Entry 4X4V (X-ray diffraction, 2.60 A resolution); this record covers chains A and B.

# Chain A
Molecule: CCA-adding enzyme
From: Archaeoglobus fulgidus
Notes: EC 2.7.7.72
UniProtKB: O28126 (CCA_ARCFU); residue numbers follow UniProt; this construct covers 1-437
Sequence (457 residues; numbered 1 to 457; the number before each row is that of its first residue):
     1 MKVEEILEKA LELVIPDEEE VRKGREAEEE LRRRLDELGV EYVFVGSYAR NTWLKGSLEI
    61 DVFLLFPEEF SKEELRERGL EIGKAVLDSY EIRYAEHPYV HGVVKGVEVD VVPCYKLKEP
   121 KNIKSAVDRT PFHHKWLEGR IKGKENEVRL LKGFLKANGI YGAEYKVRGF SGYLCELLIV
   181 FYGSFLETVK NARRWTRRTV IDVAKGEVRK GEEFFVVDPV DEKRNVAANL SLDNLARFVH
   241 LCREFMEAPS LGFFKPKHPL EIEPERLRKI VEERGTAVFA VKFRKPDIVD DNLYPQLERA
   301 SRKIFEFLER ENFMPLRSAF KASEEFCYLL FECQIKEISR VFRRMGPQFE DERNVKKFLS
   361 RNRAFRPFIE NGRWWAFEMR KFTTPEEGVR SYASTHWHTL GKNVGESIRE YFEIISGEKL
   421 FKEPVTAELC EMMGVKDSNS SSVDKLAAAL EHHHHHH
Unresolved in the structure: 444-457
Differences from the reference sequence: expression tag (438-457)
Metal / ion sites: Mg2+: Asp61 (together with AMP-CPP)
Small-molecule neighbours:
  - guanosine-5'-monophosphate (5GP): Met345, Gly346, Pro347, Asp351, Asn354, Arg373
  - AMP-CPP (APC; diphosphomethylphosphonic acid adenosyl ester): Gly46, Ser47, Arg50, Thr52, Trp53, Glu59, Asp61, Thr130, His133, Lys152, Tyr161, Ala163, Ser171, Gly172, Tyr173, Glu176, Arg224
  - d(-)-tartaric acid (TAR), molecule 1: Val200, Arg209, Gly211, Glu212, Glu213, Phe215, Val217, Glu222
  - d(-)-tartaric acid (TAR), molecule 2: Arg310, Glu311, Asn312, Phe342, Arg380
Swiss-Prot annotation at these positions:
  - binding site (ATP): Ser47, Arg50, His133, Lys152, Tyr161
  - binding site (CTP): Ser47, Arg50, His133, Lys152, Tyr161
  - binding site (Mg(2+)): Glu59, Asp61, Asp110
  - mutagenesis: Arg50 (R50A: High decrease in both AMP and CMP incorporation), Asp110 (D110A: High decrease in both AMP and CMP incorporation), His133 (H133A: No decrease in both AMP and CMP incorporation), Arg299 to Arg302 (Does not affect the CCA tRNA nucleotidyltransferase activity, while the CCACCA tRNA nucleotidyltransferase activity is strongly reduced)
Reported in the primary citation:
  - binding site for Human MenBeta minihelix ending in CCACC (chain B): Arg129, Arg224, Gln296, Arg299, Arg302, Lys402
  - mutagenesis - R299A/R302A (10-100x): decreased catalytic activity on unstable arginyl-tRNATCG minihelix
  - binding site for AMP-CPP: Arg224
  - Mg2+ coordination: Glu59, Asp61
  - catalytic residues: Glu59, Asp61
  - catalytic residues: Asp110, Arg224 (citing earlier work)

# Chain B
Molecule: Human MenBeta minihelix ending in CCACC
Sequence (37 nucleotides; row label = number of the first residue in the row):
     1 GGCGCUGCGG GGUUCGAGUC CCCGCAGUGU UGCCACC
Unresolved in the structure: 28-31
Small-molecule neighbours:
  - guanosine-5'-monophosphate (5GP), molecule 1: U14, G16, A17, G18, U19
  - guanosine-5'-monophosphate (5GP), molecule 2: C15, G16, G18, U19
  - AMP-CPP (APC; diphosphomethylphosphonic acid adenosyl ester): A35, C36, C37
  - d(-)-tartaric acid (TAR): G11, G12, C21, C22

# How chain A and chain B interact
Pairs across the interface (58; chain A residue first):
  Glu59(A) - C37(B)  phosphate contact
  Asp61(A) - C37(B)  hydrogen bond to the sugar
  Phe63(A) - C37(B)  base contact
  Tyr94(A) - C36(B)  base contact
  Ala95(A) - A35(B)  base contact
  Ala95(A) - C36(B)  hydrogen bond to the base
  Glu96(A) - A35(B)  base contact
  Glu96(A) - C36(B)  hydrogen bond to the base
  His97(A) - C36(B)  hydrogen bond to the base
  Tyr99(A) - C36(B)  hydrogen bond to the sugar
  Tyr99(A) - C37(B)  sugar contact
  Asp110(A) - C37(B)  phosphate contact
  Val112(A) - C37(B)  sugar contact
  Ala126(A) - C36(B)  base contact
  Val127(A) - C37(B)  base contact
  Thr130(A) - C37(B)  hydrogen bond to the base
  Ala163(A) - A35(B)  sugar contact
  Glu164(A) - A35(B)  phosphate contact
  Glu164(A) - C36(B)  sugar contact
  Tyr165(A) - G1(B)  base contact
  Tyr165(A) - G2(B)  base contact
  Tyr165(A) - C34(B)  hydrogen bond to the base
  Tyr165(A) - A35(B)  hydrogen bond to the sugar
  Arg224(A) - C34(B)  salt bridge to the phosphate
  Arg224(A) - A35(B)  salt bridge to the phosphate
  Ala228(A) - C34(B)  sugar contact
  Asn229(A) - C34(B)  hydrogen bond to the sugar
  Asn229(A) - A35(B)  sugar contact
  Asp291(A) - A35(B)  hydrogen bond to the sugar
  Asp291(A) - C36(B)  sugar contact
  Asn292(A) - G1(B)  hydrogen bond to the sugar
  Asn292(A) - A35(B)  base contact
  Pro295(A) - G2(B)  sugar contact
  Gln296(A) - G1(B)  hydrogen bond to the sugar
  Gln296(A) - G2(B)  sugar contact
  Arg299(A) - C3(B)  salt bridge to the phosphate
  Arg302(A) - C3(B)  salt bridge to the phosphate
  Lys303(A) - C22(B)  salt bridge to the phosphate
  Arg310(A) - C21(B)  sugar contact
  Arg344(A) - U14(B)  phosphate contact
  Arg344(A) - C15(B)  salt bridge to the phosphate
  Met345(A) - C15(B)  hydrogen bond to the base
  Gly346(A) - C15(B)  base contact
  Pro347(A) - C15(B)  base contact
  Asn354(A) - C15(B)  hydrogen bond to the sugar
  Lys357(A) - C15(B)  sugar contact
  Lys357(A) - G16(B)  salt bridge to the phosphate
  Phe358(A) - C15(B)  hydrogen bond to the sugar
  Arg361(A) - C15(B)  salt bridge to the phosphate
  Arg363(A) - C15(B)  salt bridge to the phosphate
  His396(A) - C22(B)  sugar contact
  His398(A) - C23(B)  salt bridge to the phosphate
  Thr399(A) - C22(B)  phosphate contact
  Thr399(A) - C23(B)  hydrogen bond to the phosphate
  Gly401(A) - G2(B)  phosphate contact
  Lys402(A) - G1(B)  salt bridge to the phosphate
  Lys402(A) - G2(B)  hydrogen bond to the phosphate
  Asn403(A) - G1(B)  sugar contact
Other interface residues (no listed pair), chain A (44 interface residues in all): Arg93, Arg129
Other interface residues (no listed pair), chain B (14 interface residues in all): C20

# Overview
The interface between chain A and chain B involves 44 residues on one side and 14 on the other; the contacts
include 17 hydrogen bonds and 11 salt bridges. Among the polar pairs are Ala95(A)-C36(B), Glu96(A)-C36(B) and
His97(A)-C36(B). From the paper: catalytic residues Glu59(A), Asp61(A) and Asp110(A) among others; R299A/R302A
of chain A reduce catalytic activity on unstable arginyl-tRNATCG minihelix.
Chain A is CCA-adding enzyme (Archaeoglobus fulgidus) and chain B is Human MenBeta minihelix ending in CCACC;
the structure, Crystal structure of the A.fulgidus CCA-adding enzyme in complex with a human MenBeta minihelix
ending in ..., was determined by X-ray diffraction together with 4X4N, 4X4O, 4X4P, 4X4Q, 4X4R, 4X4S, 4X4T and
4X4U from the same study.
